Entry 8R0T (electron microscopy, 3.90 A resolution); this record covers chains C and F of the 4 polymer chains in the assembly.

Chain C (and F):
Protein: Fc fragment of IgG binding protein
Source organism: Mus musculus
Notes: chain F of this document is another copy of the same molecule, construct and numbering; everything in this record applies to it too
UniProtKB: E9Q9C6 (E9Q9C6_MOUSE); residue numbers follow UniProt; this construct covers 1658-2583
Sequence (930 residues; numbered 1658 to 2587; the number before each row is that of its first residue):
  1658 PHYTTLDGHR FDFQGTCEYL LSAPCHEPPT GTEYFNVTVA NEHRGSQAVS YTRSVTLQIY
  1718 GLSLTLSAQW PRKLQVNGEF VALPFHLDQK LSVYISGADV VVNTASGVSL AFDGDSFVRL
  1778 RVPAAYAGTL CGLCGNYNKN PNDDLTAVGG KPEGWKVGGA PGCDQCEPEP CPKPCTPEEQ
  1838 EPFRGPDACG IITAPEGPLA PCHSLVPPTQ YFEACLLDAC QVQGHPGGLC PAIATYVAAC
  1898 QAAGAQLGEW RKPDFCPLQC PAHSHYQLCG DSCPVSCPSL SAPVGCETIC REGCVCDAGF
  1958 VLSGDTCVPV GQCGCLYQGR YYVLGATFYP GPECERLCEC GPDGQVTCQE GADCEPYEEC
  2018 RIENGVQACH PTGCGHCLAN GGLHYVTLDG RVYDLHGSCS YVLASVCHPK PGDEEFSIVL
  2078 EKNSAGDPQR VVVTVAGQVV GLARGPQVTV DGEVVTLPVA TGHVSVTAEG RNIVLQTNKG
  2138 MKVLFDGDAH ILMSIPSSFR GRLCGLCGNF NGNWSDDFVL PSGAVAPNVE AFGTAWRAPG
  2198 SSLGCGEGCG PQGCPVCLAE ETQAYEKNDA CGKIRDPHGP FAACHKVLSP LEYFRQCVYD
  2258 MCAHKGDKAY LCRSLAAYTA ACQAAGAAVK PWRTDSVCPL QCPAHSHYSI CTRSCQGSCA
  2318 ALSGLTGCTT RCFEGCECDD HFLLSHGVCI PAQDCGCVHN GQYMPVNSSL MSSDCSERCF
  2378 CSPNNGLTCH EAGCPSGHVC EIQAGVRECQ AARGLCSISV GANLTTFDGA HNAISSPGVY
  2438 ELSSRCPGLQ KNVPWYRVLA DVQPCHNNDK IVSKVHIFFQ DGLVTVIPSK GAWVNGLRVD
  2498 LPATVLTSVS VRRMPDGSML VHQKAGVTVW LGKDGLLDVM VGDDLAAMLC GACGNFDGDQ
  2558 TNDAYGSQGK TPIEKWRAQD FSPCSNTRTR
Unresolved in the structure: 2585-2587 (chain F: 1658-2389, 2585-2587)
Sequence notes: expression tag (2584-2587)
Cystine bridges: Cys1674-Cys1820, Cys1682-Cys1788, Cys1823-Cys1828, Cys1832-Cys1877, Cys1846-Cys1872, Cys1859-Cys1897, Cys1887-Cys1913, Cys1917-Cys1951, Cys1926-Cys1947, Cys1930-Cys1943, Cys1934-Cys1970, Cys1953-Cys1964, Cys1972-Cys1997, Cys1991-Cys2017, Cys1995-Cys2005, Cys2011-Cys2026, Cys2034-Cys2164, Cys2056-Cys2202, Cys2064-Cys2161, Cys2206-Cys2211, Cys2214-Cys2259, Cys2228-Cys2254, Cys2241-Cys2279, Cys2269-Cys2295, Cys2299-Cys2333, Cys2308-Cys2329, Cys2312-Cys2325, Cys2316-Cys2352, Cys2335-Cys2346, Cys2354-Cys2378, Cys2372-Cys2397, Cys2376-Cys2386, Cys2391-Cys2406, Cys2413-Cys2550, Cys2443-Cys2547
Glycans and other covalent adducts: N-acetylglucosamine (NAG) linked to Asn1693, Asn2170, Asn2364, Asn2420
Ion coordination: Ca2+ site 1: Asp1664, Asn1793, Asn1795, Asn1797, Asp1800, Asp1801; Ca2+ site 2: Asp2425, Asn2552, Asp2554, Asp2556, Asn2559, Asp2560
What the authors report for this chain:
  - self-association interface (contacts with another copy of this molecule); pairs are residue here / residue on that copy: Cys2462-Cys2581 (disulfide), Lys2471
  - conformationally variable residues (order/disorder transition): Ser2564 to Ile2570

Interface between chain C and chain F:
Disulfides between the chains: Cys2462(C)-Cys2581(F), Cys2581(C)-Cys2462(F)
Residue-residue contacts (44; chain C residue first):
  Trp2452(C) with Gly2493(F); Leu2494(F)
  Arg2454(C) with Gly2493(F), hydrogen bond (side chain-backbone)
  Cys2462(C) with Cys2581(F), disulfide; Asn2583(F); Thr2584(F)
  Asn2464(C) with Thr2584(F)
  Lys2471(C) with Gln2576(F); Asp2577(F); Ser2579(F), hydrogen bond (side chain-backbone); Pro2580(F); Cys2581(F)
  His2473(C) with Asp2577(F); Phe2578(F)
  Phe2475(C) with Asn2492(F); Gly2493(F)
  Gln2477(C) with Asn2492(F), hydrogen bond (backbone-side chain)
  Asp2478(C) with Asp2478(F)
  Leu2480(C) with Phe2475(F), hydrophobic; Leu2480(F), hydrophobic
  Thr2482(C) with Asp2577(F)
  Ile2484(C) with Gln2576(F)
  Trp2490(C) with Gln2576(F); Asp2577(F)
  Asn2492(C) with Phe2475(F)
  Gly2493(C) with Arg2454(F), hydrogen bond (backbone-side chain); Phe2475(F); Asp2577(F)
  Asp2577(C) with Lys2471(F); His2473(F); Trp2490(F)
  Phe2578(C) with Leu2480(F), hydrophobic; Phe2578(F)
  Ser2579(C) with Lys2471(F), hydrogen bond (backbone-side chain)
  Pro2580(C) with Gln2460(F); Lys2471(F)
  Cys2581(C) with Cys2462(F), disulfide; Ser2470(F), hydrogen bond; Lys2487(F)
  Asn2583(C) with Cys2462(F); His2463(F)
  Thr2584(C) with Cys2462(F), hydrogen bond (side chain-backbone); His2463(F); Asn2464(F), hydrogen bond (side chain-backbone)
Also at the interface, not in a pair above, chain C (27 interface residues in all): His2463, Gly2479, Ser2486, Lys2487, Leu2494
Also at the interface, not in a pair above, chain F (27 interface residues in all): Trp2452, Pro2461, Gln2477

Overview:
The chain C/chain F interface involves 27 residues from each chain; the contacts include 2 disulfide bonds and
8 hydrogen bonds. Polar contacts include Arg2454(C)-Gly2493(F), Lys2471(C)-Ser2579(F) and
Gln2477(C)-Asn2492(F). N-acetylglucosamine is covalently linked to Asn1693(C), Asn2170(C), Asn2364(C) and
Asn2420(C). The paper reports conformational variability at Ser2564(C); a self-association interface involving
Cys2462(C), Lys2471(C) and Cys2581(C).
Both chains are Fc fragment of IgG binding protein (Mus musculus). Entry 8R0T (Structure of the mouse fcgbp
dimer protein in its semiextended conformation) was determined by electron microscopy (same publication as
8RDE).
